Entry 7L6M (electron microscopy, 4.70 A resolution (low resolution: residue-level contacts below are approximate; hydrogen-bond / salt-bridge calls are withheld)); this record covers chains i and j of the 4 polymer chains in the assembly.

[Chain i]
Molecule: DH898.1 Fab heavy chain
From: Macaca mulatta
Notes: antibody fragment or engineered binder
Chain sequence (219 residues; numbered 1 to 212 plus 7 insertion-coded residues; the number before each row is that of its first residue; a row labelled like 82A-82C holds insertion residues (82A, then the next letters in order)):
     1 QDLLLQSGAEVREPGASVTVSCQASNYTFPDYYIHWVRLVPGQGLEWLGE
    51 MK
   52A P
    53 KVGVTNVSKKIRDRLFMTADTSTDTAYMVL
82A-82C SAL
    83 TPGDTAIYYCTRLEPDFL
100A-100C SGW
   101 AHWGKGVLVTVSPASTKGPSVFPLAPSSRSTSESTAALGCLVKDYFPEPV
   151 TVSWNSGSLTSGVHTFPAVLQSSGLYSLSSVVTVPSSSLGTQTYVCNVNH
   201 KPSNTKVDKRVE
Disulfides: Cys22-Cys92, Cys140-Cys196

[Chain j]
Molecule: DH898.1 Fab light chain
From: Macaca mulatta
Notes: antibody fragment or engineered binder
Chain sequence (218 residues; row label = number of the first residue in the row; a row labelled like 27A-27E holds insertion residues (27A, then the next letters in order)):
     1 EIVMTQTPLSLSVTPGEPASLSCRSSA
27A-27E SLLHG
    28 NGNTYLHWYLRKAGQSPQLLIFGGSKRVPGISDRFIGSGAGTNFTLKISS
    78 VEADDVGFYYCAQGVAFPWTFGQGTKVEIKRAVAAPSVFIFPPSEDQVKS
   128 GTVSVVCLLNNFYPREASVKWKVDGVLKTGNSQESVTEQDSKDNTYSLSS
   178 TLTLSNTDYQSHNVYACEVTHQGLSSPVTKSFNRGE
Disulfides: Cys23-Cys88, Cys134-Cys194

[How chain i and chain j interact]
Pairs across the interface (53):
  Val37(i) with Phe98(j)
  Leu39(i) with Arg38(j)
  Gly44(i) with Gln100(j)
  Leu45(i) with Tyr87(j); Phe98(j)
  Glu46(i) with Phe98(j)
  Trp47(i) with Phe94(j); Pro95(j); Trp96(j); Phe98(j)
  Asn58(i) with Phe94(j)
  Lys61(i) with Glu1(j)
  Tyr91(i) with Gly41(j); Ser43(j)
  Asp98(i) with Phe49(j)
  Phe99(i) with Phe49(j); Pro56(j)
  Ser100A(i) with Thr31(j); Phe49(j); Gly91(j)
  Gly100B(i) with His34(j); Phe49(j)
  Trp100C(i) with His34(j); Leu46(j); Phe94(j)
  Ala101(i) with Leu46(j)
  Trp103(i) with Ser43(j); Pro44(j); Leu46(j)
  Phe122(i) with Ser121(j); Asp123(j); Gln124(j)
  Pro123(i) with Ser121(j)
  Leu124(i) with Phe118(j); Val133(j)
  Ala125(i) with Phe118(j)
  Pro126(i) with Phe118(j)
  Leu141(i) with Gln124(j); Ser131(j)
  His164(i) with Asn137(j)
  Phe166(i) with Leu135(j); Ser162(j); Thr164(j); Ser174(j); Leu175(j); Ser176(j)
  Pro167(i) with Ser162(j); Val163(j)
  Val169(i) with Gln160(j); Glu161(j); Ser162(j)
  Leu170(i) with Gln160(j)
  Thr183(i) with Asn137(j)
Other interface residues (no listed pair), chain i (35 interface residues in all): His35, His102, Gly104, Ala136, Lys143, Gln171, Val181
Other interface residues (no listed pair), chain j (39 interface residues in all): Tyr32, Gln42, Phe116, Pro119, Ser127, Thr129

[Summary]
The interface between chain i and chain j involves 35 residues on one side and 39 on the other.
Here chain i is DH898.1 Fab heavy chain and chain j is DH898.1 Fab light chain, both from Macaca mulatta.
Entry 7L6M (Cryo-EM structure of DH898.1 Fab-dimer from local refinement of the Fab-dimer bound near the CD4
binding ...) was determined by electron microscopy (same publication as 6VTU, 6XRJ, 7L02, 7L06, 7L09, 7L6O,
7LU9 and 7LUA).
